PDB entry 7PAL | electron microscopy, 4.70 A resolution (low resolution: residue-level contacts below are approximate; hydrogen-bond / salt-bridge calls are withheld) | chains b and 3 of the 56 polymer chains in the assembly

[Chain b]
Molecule: 50S ribosomal protein L3
From: Mycoplasmoides pneumoniae M129
UniProtKB: P75580 (RL3_MYCPN); residue numbers follow UniProt; this construct covers 1-287
Sequence (287 residues; each row starts with the number of its first residue):
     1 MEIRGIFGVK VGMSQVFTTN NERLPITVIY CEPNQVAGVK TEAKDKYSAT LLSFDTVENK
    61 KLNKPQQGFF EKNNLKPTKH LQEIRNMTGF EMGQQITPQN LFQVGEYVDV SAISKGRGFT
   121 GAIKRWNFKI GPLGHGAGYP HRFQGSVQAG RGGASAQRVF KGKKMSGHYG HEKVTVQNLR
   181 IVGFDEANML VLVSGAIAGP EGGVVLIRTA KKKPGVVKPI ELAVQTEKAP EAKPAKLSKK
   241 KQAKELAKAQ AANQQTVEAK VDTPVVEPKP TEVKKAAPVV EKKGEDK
Not modelled in the structure: 230-287

[Chain 3]
Molecule: 23S ribosomal RNA
From: Mycoplasma pneumoniae M129
Sequence (2907 nucleotides; row label = number of the first residue in the row):
     1 UACAAUAAGU UACUAAGGGC UUAUGGUGGA UGCCUUGGCA CUAAUAGGCG AUGAAGGACG
    61 UGUUAACCUG CGAUAAGCUU CGGGUAGGUG GUAAGAACCU CAGAUCCGGA GAUUUCCGAA
   121 UGGAGCAAUC CGGUAGUUGG AAACAGCUAU CAUUAAUUGA UGAAUAAAUA GUCAAUUAAA
   181 GCAAUACGUG GUGAAGUGAA ACAUCUCAGU AGCCACAGGA AAAGAAAACG AAUGUGAUUC
   241 CGUGUGUAGU GGCGAGCGAA AGCGGAACAG GCCAAACUUA UCAUUAGAUA GGGGUUGUAG
   301 GGCUUGCAAU GUGGACUUGA AAACGAUAGA AGAAGCUGUU GGAAAGCAGC GCGCAAAAGG
   361 GUGAUAGCCC CGUAUUUGAA AUUGUUUUCA UACCUAGCGA GAUCCCUGAG UAGCUCGGAA
   421 AACGUUAUUU UGAGUGAAUC UGCCCAGACC AUUGGGUAAG CCUAAAUACU AAUUAGUGAC
   481 CGAUAGCGAA ACAGUACCGU GAGGGAAAGG UGAAAAGAAC CCAGAGAUGG GAGUGAAAUA
   541 GAUUCUGAAA CCAUAUGCCU ACAACGUGUC AGAGCACAUU AAUGUGUGAU GGCGUGCGUU
   601 UUGAAGUAUG AGCCGGCGAG UUAUGAUAGC AAGCGUUAGU UAACCAGGAG AUGGGGAGCU
   661 GUAGCGAAAG CGAGUUUUAA AAGAGCGUUU GUUUGUUAUU AUAGACCCGA AACGGGUUGA
   721 GCUAGUCAUG AGCAGGUUGA AGGUUGAGUA ACAUCAACUG GAGGACCGAA CCGACUCUCG
   781 UUGAAACGAU AGCGGAUGAC UUGUGAUUAG GGGUGAAAUU CCAAUCGAAA UCCGUGAUAG
   841 CUGGUUCUCG UCGAAAUAGC UUUAAGGCUA GCGUGAGAUC ACAAAUAAGU GGAGGUAAAG
   901 CUACUGAAUG UAUGAUGGCG CCACCUAGGC GUACUGAAUA CAAUUAAACU CUGAAUGCCA
   961 UUUAUUUUAU UCUCGCAGUC AGACAGUGGG GGAUAAGCUU CAUUGUCAAG AGGGGAAGAG
  1021 CCCAGAUCAU UAAAUAAGGU CCCCAAAAUA UACUAAGUGG AAAAGGAUGU GAAAGUGCUA
  1081 AAACAGCAAG GAUGUUGGCU UAGAAGCAGC CAUCGUUUAA AGAGUGCGUA ACAGCUCACU
  1141 UGUCGAGUGU UUUUGCGCCG AAGAUGUAAC GGGGCUAAGU AUAUUACCGA AUUUAUGGAU
  1201 AAGAUUUAUA UCUUGUGGUA GACGAGCGUU GUAUUGGAGU UGAAGUCAAA GCGUGAGCAU
  1261 UGGUGGAUCC AAUACAAGUG AGAAUGCCGG CAUGAGUAAC GCUUGGGAGU GAGAAUCUCC
  1321 CAAACCGAUU GACUAAGGUU UCCUGGACCA GGGUCGUCCU UCCAGGGUUA GUCUGGACCU
  1381 AAGCUGAGGC UGAAAAGCGU AGGCGAUGGA CAACAGGUUA AUAUUCCUGU ACUUACAGUU
  1441 AGACUGAUGG AGUGACAAAG AAGGUUUUCC ACCCCCAUAA UUGGAUUUGG GGAUAAAUCA
  1501 UAAGGUGGUA CAAUAGGCAA AUCCGUUGUG CAUAACAUUG AGUGAUGAUG UCGAGUGAAU
  1561 GAGUGAUCAA GUAGCGAAGG UGGUAUUAAU CAUGCUUUCA AGAAAAGCUU CUAGGGUUAA
  1621 UCUAGCUGUA ACCAGUACCG AGAACGAACA CACGUAGUCA AGGAGAGGAU CCUAAGGUUA
  1681 GCGAGUGAAC UAUAGCCAAG GAACUCUGCA AAUUAACCCC GUAAGUUAGC GAGAAGGGGU
  1741 GCUUAUGUAA AAGUAAGCCG CAGUGAAGAA CGAGGGGGGA CUGUUUAACU AAAACACAAC
  1801 UCUAUGCCAA ACCGUAAGGU GAUGUAUAUG GGGUGACACC UGCCCAGUGC UGGAAGGUUA
  1861 AAGAAGGAGG UUAGCGCAAG CGAAGCUUUU AACUGAAGCC CCAGUGAACG GCGGCCGUAA
  1921 CUAUAACGGU CCUAAGGUAG CGAAAUUCCU AGUCGGGUAA AUUCCGUCCC GCUUGAAUGG
  1981 UGUAACCAUC UCUUGACUGU CUCGGCUAUA GACUCGGUGA AAUCCAGGUA CGGGUGAAGA
  2041 CACCCGUUAG GCGCAACGGG ACGGAAAGAC CCCGUGAAGC UUUACUGUAG CUUAAUAUUG
  2101 AUCAGGACAU UAUCAUGUAG AGAAUAGGUA GGAGCAAUCG AUGCAAGUUC GCUAGGACUU
  2161 GUUGAUGCGA AAGGUGGAAU ACUACCCUUG GUUGUGUGCU GUUCUAAUUG GUAACUGUUA
  2221 UCCAGUUUCA AGACAGUGUU AGGUGGGCAG UUUGACUGGG GCGGUCGCCU CCUAAAAGGU
  2281 AACGGAGGCG UACAAAGGUA CCUUCAGUAC GGUUGGAAAU CGUAUGUAGA GUGUAAUGGU
  2341 GUAAGGGUGC UUGACUGUGA GACAUACAGG UCGAACAGGU GAGAAAUCAG GUCAUAGUGA
  2401 UCCGGUGGUC CAGUAUGGAA UGGCCAUCGC UCAACGGAUA AAAGCUACUC CGGGGAUAAC
  2461 AGGCUGAUAC UGCCCAAGAG UUCAUAUCGA CGGCAGUGUU UGGCACCUCG AUGUCGACUC
  2521 AUCUCAUCCU CGAGCUGAAG CAGGUUCGAA GGGUUCGGCU GUUCGCCGAU UAAAGAGAUA
  2581 CGUGAGUUGG GUUCAAACCG UCGUGAGACA GGUUGGUCCC UAUCUAUUGU GCCCGUAGGA
  2641 AGAUUGAAGA GUGUUGCUUC UAGUACGAGA GGACCGAAGC GAGGACACCU CUUAUGCUCC
  2701 AGUUGUAGCG CCAGCUGCAC CGCUGGGUAG UAACGUGUCU AUUAGAUAAA CGCUGAAAGC
  2761 AUCUAAGUGU GAAACUAUCU CAAAGAUUAA UCUUCCCAUU UCGCAAGAAA GUAAGAGCCG
  2821 UCAAAGACGA UGACGUUGAU AGGUUACAGG UGUAAGCAUA GUGAUAUGUU GAGCUGAGUA
  2881 AUACUAAUUG CUCGAGGACU UAUUGGA
Not modelled in the structure: 1-7, 923-927, 1560-1569, 2901-2907

[Interface between chain b and chain 3]
Pairs across the interface - 169 pairs, chain b then chain 3:
  Lys10(b) - C2689(3)
  Met13(b) - U2690(3)
  Gln15(b) - U2690(3)
  Arg23(b) - U2690(3)
  Arg23(b) - G2737(3)
  Pro25(b) - U2690(3)
  Pro25(b) - G2737(3)
  Tyr47(b) - U2644(3)
  Tyr47(b) - U2645(3)
  Leu51(b) - A2643(3)
  Lys61(b) - G2838(3)
  Asn63(b) - G2815(3)
  Lys64(b) - C2795(3)
  Lys64(b) - A2814(3)
  Lys64(b) - G2815(3)
  Pro65(b) - U2794(3)
  Pro65(b) - C2795(3)
  Gly68(b) - U2794(3)
  Phe69(b) - U2793(3)
  Phe69(b) - U2794(3)
  Lys72(b) - U2794(3)
  Leu81(b) - G2642(3)
  Leu81(b) - A2643(3)
  Gln82(b) - U2644(3)
  Glu83(b) - U2644(3)
  Glu83(b) - U2645(3)
  Arg85(b) - U2645(3)
  Arg85(b) - G2646(3)
  Lys115(b) - C2688(3)
  Lys115(b) - U2731(3)
  Lys115(b) - A2732(3)
  Lys115(b) - A2825(3)
  Gly116(b) - A2825(3)
  Gly116(b) - G2826(3)
  Arg117(b) - C2688(3)
  Arg117(b) - U2731(3)
  Arg117(b) - A2732(3)
  Arg117(b) - G2826(3)
  Gly118(b) - G2826(3)
  Gly118(b) - A2827(3)
  Phe119(b) - A1688(3)
  Phe119(b) - A1689(3)
  Phe119(b) - A2827(3)
  Thr120(b) - A1689(3)
  Gly121(b) - A1689(3)
  Lys124(b) - G2005(3)
  Lys124(b) - A2732(3)
  Arg125(b) - G2629(3)
  Arg125(b) - C2686(3)
  Trp126(b) - A2685(3)
  Asn127(b) - A2685(3)
  Phe128(b) - G2004(3)
  Phe128(b) - C2520(3)
  Phe128(b) - A2521(3)
  Lys129(b) - U2002(3)
  Lys129(b) - C2003(3)
  Lys129(b) - G2004(3)
  Lys129(b) - U2519(3)
  Lys129(b) - C2520(3)
  Ile130(b) - G2004(3)
  Ile130(b) - G2005(3)
  Gly131(b) - C2001(3)
  Leu133(b) - U2000(3)
  Leu133(b) - C2001(3)
  His135(b) - C1704(3)
  His135(b) - U1705(3)
  His135(b) - C1706(3)
  His135(b) - U1707(3)
  His135(b) - C1709(3)
  His135(b) - U2588(3)
  Gly136(b) - U778(3)
  Gly136(b) - U2587(3)
  Gly136(b) - U2588(3)
  Ala137(b) - U2587(3)
  Gly138(b) - C779(3)
  Gly138(b) - U2587(3)
  Tyr139(b) - C779(3)
  Tyr139(b) - U1691(3)
  Tyr139(b) - G2586(3)
  Tyr139(b) - U2587(3)
  Tyr139(b) - C2620(3)
  Pro140(b) - G2586(3)
  His141(b) - U1691(3)
  His141(b) - A1692(3)
  Arg142(b) - C1690(3)
  Arg142(b) - U1691(3)
  Arg142(b) - G2005(3)
  Phe143(b) - G2586(3)
  Gly145(b) - U2519(3)
  Gly145(b) - C2520(3)
  Ser146(b) - U2519(3)
  Ser146(b) - C2520(3)
  Ser146(b) - G2582(3)
  Ser146(b) - U2583(3)
  Ser146(b) - G2586(3)
  Val147(b) - G2059(3)
  Gln148(b) - G2059(3)
  Gln148(b) - G2582(3)
  Gln148(b) - U2583(3)
  Ala149(b) - U2579(3)
  Gly150(b) - G2059(3)
  Gly150(b) - U2579(3)
  Gly150(b) - A2580(3)
  Gly150(b) - G2582(3)
  Arg151(b) - G2039(3)
  Arg151(b) - G2060(3)
  Arg151(b) - U2514(3)
  Arg151(b) - A2580(3)
  Gly152(b) - G2039(3)
  Gly152(b) - A2580(3)
  Gly153(b) - U1165(3)
  Ala154(b) - U1165(3)
  Ala154(b) - G2039(3)
  Ser155(b) - U1165(3)
  Ser155(b) - U2579(3)
  Ala156(b) - U1165(3)
  Gln157(b) - U607(3)
  Gln157(b) - C2041(3)
  Gln157(b) - G2059(3)
  Gln157(b) - G2060(3)
  Arg158(b) - U1165(3)
  Arg158(b) - C2031(3)
  Arg158(b) - G2032(3)
  Val159(b) - A2626(3)
  Val159(b) - U2627(3)
  Phe160(b) - U2522(3)
  Lys161(b) - U2627(3)
  Lys161(b) - U2628(3)
  Gly162(b) - U2627(3)
  Gly162(b) - U2628(3)
  Lys163(b) - C2520(3)
  Lys163(b) - A2521(3)
  Lys163(b) - U2628(3)
  Met165(b) - C2057(3)
  Met165(b) - U2628(3)
  Ser166(b) - U2628(3)
  Gly167(b) - G2629(3)
  His168(b) - G2629(3)
  His168(b) - U2630(3)
  His168(b) - G2826(3)
  Tyr169(b) - A2687(3)
  Tyr169(b) - G2826(3)
  His171(b) - A2825(3)
  Lys173(b) - C2781(3)
  Lys173(b) - A2782(3)
  Val174(b) - A2687(3)
  Thr175(b) - U2780(3)
  Thr175(b) - C2781(3)
  Val176(b) - G2737(3)
  Val176(b) - U2738(3)
  Gln177(b) - U2738(3)
  Gln177(b) - C2739(3)
  Gln177(b) - C2779(3)
  Asn178(b) - U2738(3)
  Asn178(b) - C2739(3)
  Leu179(b) - G2737(3)
  Arg180(b) - G2737(3)
  Arg180(b) - U2738(3)
  Gly195(b) - G2737(3)
  Ala196(b) - C2688(3)
  Ile197(b) - C2688(3)
  Ala198(b) - A2687(3)
  Ala198(b) - C2688(3)
  Gly199(b) - C2688(3)
  Lys211(b) - C2779(3)
  Lys211(b) - U2780(3)
  Lys212(b) - C2739(3)
  Lys212(b) - U2740(3)
  Lys212(b) - A2741(3)
Interface residues without a listed pair, chain b (98 interface residues in all): Met1, Ser14, Glu22, Leu24, Glu58, Gln66, Ser114, Ile123, Pro132, Gly134, Gln144, Lys164, Pro200, Glu201, Gly202
Interface residues without a listed pair, chain 3 (90 interface residues in all): G780, C2006, A2055, A2056, C2518, G2584, A2585, A2641, C2691, U2736, A2816, A2824, U2831, G2835

[Summary]
The interface between chain b and chain 3 involves 98 residues on one side and 90 on the other.
Here chain b is 50S ribosomal protein L3 (Mycoplasmoides pneumoniae M129) and chain 3 is 23S ribosomal RNA
(Mycoplasma pneumoniae M129). Entry 7PAL (70S ribosome with A- and P-site tRNAs in Mycoplasma pneumoniae
cells) was determined by electron microscopy, deposited together with 7OOC, 7OOD, 7P6Z, 7PAH, 7PAI, 7PAJ and
23 further entries.
